6ZN3 - chains A and B of the 3 polymer chains in the assembly; structure by X-ray diffraction, 2.51 A resolution.

== Chain A ==
Protein: Myosin essential light chain ELC
From: Plasmodium falciparum 3D7
Reference sequence: Q8IJM4 (Q8IJM4_PLAF7); residues 1-134 here = UniProt positions 1-134
Sequence (135 residues; row label = number of the first residue in the row; numbering starts at 0):
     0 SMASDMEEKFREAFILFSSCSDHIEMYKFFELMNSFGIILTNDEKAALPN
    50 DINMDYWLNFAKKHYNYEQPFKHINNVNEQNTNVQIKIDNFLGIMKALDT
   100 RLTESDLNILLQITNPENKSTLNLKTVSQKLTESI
Sequence notes: expression tag (0)
What the authors report for this chain:
  - post-translational modification sites: S127 (citing earlier work)

== Chain B ==
Protein: Myosin A tail domain interacting protein
From: Plasmodium falciparum 3D7
Reference sequence: Q8I4W8 (Q8I4W8_PLAF7); numbering as in UniProt (aligned over 60-204)
Sequence (147 residues; numbered 58 to 204; the number before each row is that of its first residue):
    58 SMESVADIQQLEEKVDESDVRIYFNEKSSGGKISIDNASYNARKLGLAPS
   108 SIDEKKIKELYGDNLTYEQYLEYLSICVHDKDNVEELIKMFAHFDNNCTG
   158 YLTKSQMKNILTTWGDALTDQEAIDALNAFSSEDNIDYKLFCEDILQ
Unresolved in the structure: 58-64
Sequence notes: expression tag (58-59)

== Chain A / chain B interface ==
Residue-residue contacts - 10 pairs, chain A then chain B:
  E11(A) - W171(B)  hydrogen bond
  I14(A) - N166(B)
  I14(A) - T170(B)
  I14(A) - W171(B)  hydrophobic
  L15(A) - W171(B)  hydrophobic
  S18(A) - N153(B)  hydrogen bond
  C19(A) - F151(B)  hydrophobic
  C19(A) - Q163(B)  hydrogen bond (backbone-side chain)
  C19(A) - I167(B)  hydrophobic
  D21(A) - S162(B)
Other interface residues (no listed pair), chain A (7 interface residues in all): S20

== Summary ==
The interface between chain A and chain B involves 7 residues on one side and 8 on the other; the contacts
include 3 hydrogen bonds. Among the polar pairs are E11(A)-W171(B), S18(A)-N153(B) and C19(A)-Q163(B). The
paper reports a modification site at S127(A).
Here chain A is Myosin essential light chain ELC and chain B is Myosin A tail domain interacting protein, both
from Plasmodium falciparum 3D7. Entry 6ZN3 (Plasmodium facliparum glideosome trimeric sub-complex) was
determined by X-ray diffraction, deposited together with 6TJ4, 6TJ5 and 6TJ6.
